PDB entry 5LMO | electron microscopy, 4.30 A resolution (low resolution: residue-level contacts below are approximate; hydrogen-bond / salt-bridge calls are withheld) | chains A and N of the 24 polymer chains in the assembly

Chain A:
Molecule: 16S rRNA
Source organism: Thermus thermophilus HB8
Sequence (1522 nucleotides; each row starts with the number of its first residue; note: 44 numbers in that range are skipped by the numbering (no residue carries them; nothing is unmodelled there); a row labelled like 189A-189L holds insertion residues (189A, then the next letters in order); numbering starts at 0):
     0 UUUGUUGGAG AGUUUGAUCC UGGCUCAGGG UGAACGCUGG CGGCGUGCCU AAGACAUGCA
    60 AGUCGUGCGG GCCG
    76 CGGGGUUUU
    88 ACUCCG
    96 UGGUCAGCGG CGGACGGGUG AGUAACGCGU GGGU
  129A G
   130 ACCUACCCGG AAGAGGGGGA CAACCCGGGG AAACUCGGGC UAAUCCCCCA UGUGGACCCG
189A-189L CCCCUUGGGGUG
   190 UGUCCAAAGG GCUUU
   216 GCCCGCUUCC GGAUGGGCCC GCGUCCCAUC AGCUAGUUGG UGGGGUAAUG GCCCACCAAG
   276 GCGACGACGG GUAGCCGGUC UGAGAGGAUG GCCGGCCACA GGGGCACUGA GACACGGGCC
   336 CCACUCCUAC GGGAGGCAGC AGUUAGGAAU CUUCCGCAAU GGGCGCAAGC CUGACGGAGC
   396 GACGCCGCUU GGAGGAAGAA GCCCUUCGGG GUGUAAACUC CUGA
   441 ACCCGGGACG AAACCCCC
   460 GA
   470 CGAGGGGA
   479 CUGACGGUAC CGGGGUAA
   498 UAGCGCCGGC CAACUCCGUG CCAGCAGCCG CGGUAAUACG GAGGGCGCGA GCGUUACCCG
   558 GAUUCACUGG GCGUAAAGGG CGUGUAGGCG GCCUGGGGCG UCCCAUGUGA AAGACCACGG
   618 CUCAACCGUG GGGGAGCGUG GGAUACGCUC AGGCUAGACG GUGGGAGAGG GUGGUGGAAU
   678 UCCCGGAGUA GCGGUGAAAU GCGCAGAUAC CGGGAGGAAC GCCGAUGGCG AAGGCAGCCA
   738 CCUGGUCCAC CCGUGACGCU GAGGCGCGAA AGCGUGGGGA GCAAACCGGA UUAGAUACCC
   798 GGGUAGUCCA CGCCCUAAAC GAUGCGCGCU AGGUCUCUGG GUCU
   848 CCUGGGGGCC GAAGCUAACG CGUUAAGCGC GCCGCCUGGG GAGUACGGCC GCAAGGCUGA
   908 AACUCAAAGG AAUUGACGGG GGCCCGCACA AGCGGUGGAG CAUGUGGUUU AAUUCGAAGC
   968 AACGCGAAGA ACCUUACCAG GCCUUGACAU GCUA
 1001A G
  1002 GGAACCCGGG UGAAAGCCUG GGGUGCCCC
1030A-1030D GCGA
  1031 GGGGAGCCCU AGCACAGGUG CUGCAUGGCC GUCGUCAGCU CGUGCCGUGA GGUGUUGGGU
  1091 UAAGUCCCGC AACGAGCGCA ACCCCCGCCG UUAGUUGCCA GCGGUUCGGC CGGGCACUCU
  1151 AACGGGACUG CCCGCG
  1168 AAAGCGGGAG GAAGGAGGGG ACGACGUCUG GUCAGCAUGG CCCUUACGGC CUGGGCGACA
  1228 CACGUGCUAC AAUGCCCACU ACAAAGCGAU GCCACCCGGC AACGGGGAGC UAAUCGCAAA
  1288 AAGGUGGGCC CAGUUCGGAU UGGGGUCUGC AACCCGACCC CAUGAAGCCG GAAUCGCUAG
  1348 UAAUCGCGGA UCAGCC
 1363A A
  1364 UGCCGCGGUG AAUACGUUCC CGGGCCUUGU ACACACCGCC CGUCACGCCA UGGGAGCGGG
  1424 CUCUACCCGA AGUCGCCGG
1442A-1442B GA
  1443 GCCUA
  1452 C
  1456 GGGCAGGCGC CGAGGGUAGG GCCCGUGACU GGGGCGAAGU CGUAACAAGG UAGCUGUACC
  1516 GGAAGGUGCG GCUGGAUCAC CUCCUUUCU
Disordered / not traced: 0-4, 1533, 1543-1544
Bound ions: Mg2+ site 1: U20 (shared with 1 residue of chain E); Mg2+ site 2 near G21 (its only coordinating residue here); Mg2+ site 3 near A53 (its only coordinating residue here); Mg2+ site 4 near G107 (its only coordinating residue here); Mg2+ site 5 near A109 (its only coordinating residue here); Mg2+ site 6 near G115 (its only coordinating residue here); Mg2+ site 7: G117, G289; Mg2+ site 8: C121, G124, U125, G126; Mg2+ site 9: G251, A270; Mg2+ site 10: U252, C267; Mg2+ site 11 near U287 (its only coordinating residue here); Mg2+ site 12 near G299 (its only coordinating residue here); 38 more Mg2+ sites not listed
Residues lining bound ligands: adenosine-5'-monophosphate / guanosine-5'-monophosphate / uridine-5'-monophosphate: U788, U789, A790, G926, C1054, C1400, G1497, U1498, U1506

Chain N:
Protein: 30S ribosomal protein S14 type Z
Source organism: Thermus thermophilus (strain HB8 / ATCC 27634 / DSM 579)
Reference sequence: Q5SHQ1 (RS14Z_THET8); residues 1-61 here = UniProt positions 1-61
Sequence (61 residues; row label = number of the first residue in the row):
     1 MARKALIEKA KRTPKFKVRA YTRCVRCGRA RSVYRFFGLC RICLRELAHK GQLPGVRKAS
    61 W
Disordered / not traced: 1

Interface between chain A and chain N:
Contacting residue pairs (71):
  G973(A) - Arg29(N)
  G973(A) - Arg41(N)
  A974(A) - Arg29(N)
  A974(A) - Arg31(N)
  A974(A) - Ser32(N)
  A974(A) - Arg41(N)
  A975(A) - Arg31(N)
  A975(A) - Ser32(N)
  A975(A) - Tyr34(N)
  G976(A) - Arg31(N)
  A977(A) - Arg31(N)
  C979(A) - Val18(N)
  C979(A) - Arg19(N)
  C980(A) - Val18(N)
  C980(A) - Arg19(N)
  C980(A) - Tyr21(N)
  U981(A) - Leu6(N)
  U981(A) - Glu8(N)
  U981(A) - Tyr21(N)
  U981(A) - Arg23(N)
  U982(A) - Arg3(N)
  U982(A) - Leu6(N)
  U982(A) - Arg23(N)
  A983(A) - Arg3(N)
  A983(A) - Leu6(N)
  A994(A) - Ala5(N)
  G1048(A) - Arg3(N)
  G1048(A) - Lys4(N)
  U1049(A) - Ala2(N)
  U1049(A) - Arg3(N)
  C1059(A) - Arg45(N)
  C1060(A) - Arg45(N)
  C1114(A) - Ser60(N)
  C1115(A) - Trp61(N)
  G1186(A) - Trp61(N)
  G1187(A) - Ser60(N)
  A1188(A) - Lys58(N)
  A1188(A) - Ala59(N)
  A1188(A) - Ser60(N)
  C1189(A) - Lys58(N)
  G1202(A) - Ala2(N)
  G1202(A) - Arg26(N)
  G1202(A) - Cys27(N)
  G1202(A) - Arg29(N)
  G1202(A) - Ile42(N)
  G1202(A) - Cys43(N)
  C1203(A) - Ala2(N)
  C1203(A) - Arg26(N)
  C1203(A) - Cys27(N)
  A1204(A) - Lys4(N)
  G1216(A) - Arg3(N)
  G1216(A) - Ala5(N)
  C1218(A) - Glu8(N)
  U1219(A) - Lys15(N)
  U1219(A) - Arg19(N)
  G1316(A) - Lys17(N)
  G1316(A) - Val18(N)
  C1317(A) - Phe16(N)
  C1317(A) - Lys17(N)
  C1317(A) - Arg19(N)
  A1318(A) - Val18(N)
  U1358(A) - Val33(N)
  U1358(A) - Tyr34(N)
  U1358(A) - Arg35(N)
  U1358(A) - Phe36(N)
  C1359(A) - Thr22(N)
  C1359(A) - Arg35(N)
  A1360(A) - Val18(N)
  A1360(A) - Arg35(N)
  G1368(A) - Trp61(N)
  C1369(A) - Trp61(N)
Other interface residues (no listed pair), chain A (38 interface residues in all): G1047, C1217, A1357
Other interface residues (no listed pair), chain N (33 interface residues in all): Ala30, Glu46

Summary:
38 residues of chain A face 33 of chain N across their interface. Ligands of chain A:
adenosine-5'-monophosphate / guanosine-5'-monophosphate / uridine-5'-monophosphate. G117(A) and G289(A)
coordinate Mg2+ site 7. The Mg2+ site 8 is built by C121(A), G124(A), U125(A) and G126(A).
Here chain A is 16S rRNA (Thermus thermophilus HB8) and chain N is 30S ribosomal protein S14 type Z (Thermus
thermophilus (strain HB8 / ATCC 27634 / DSM 579)). Entry 5LMO (Structure of bacterial 30S-IF1-IF3-mRNA
translation pre-initiation complex (state-1B)) was determined by electron microscopy, deposited together with
5LMN, 5LMP, 5LMQ, 5LMR, 5LMS, 5LMT, 5LMU and 5LMV.
